Entry 1SG1 (X-ray diffraction, 2.40 A resolution); this record covers chains A and B of the 3 polymer chains in the assembly.

== Chain A (and B) ==
Molecule: Beta-nerve growth factor
Organism: Homo sapiens
Notes: chain B of this document is another copy of the same molecule, construct and numbering; everything in this record applies to it too
Reference sequence: P01138 (NGF_HUMAN); residues 1-120 here correspond to UniProt positions 122-241 (UniProt number = residue number + 121)
Chain sequence (120 residues; numbered 1 to 120; the number before each row is that of its first residue):
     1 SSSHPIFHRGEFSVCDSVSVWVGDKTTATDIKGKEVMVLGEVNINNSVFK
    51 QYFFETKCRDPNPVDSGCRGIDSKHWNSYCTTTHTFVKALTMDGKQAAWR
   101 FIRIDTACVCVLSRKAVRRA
Unresolved in the structure: 1-10, 61-66, 116-120 (chain B: 1-8, 61-66, 117-120)
Disulfide bonds: C15-C80, C58-C108, C68-C110
Swiss-Prot annotation at these positions:
  - binding site (a 1-acyl-sn-glycero-3-phospho-(1D-myo-inositol)): Y52, K88
  - binding site (a 1-acyl-sn-glycero-3-phospho-L-serine): K88

== Chain A / chain B interface ==
Pairs across the interface - 48 pairs, chain A then chain B:
  E11(A) with Y79(B), hydrogen bond; V111(B); L112(B); S113(B)
  F12(A) with W76(B), hydrophobic; V111(B); L112(B), hydrogen bond (backbone-backbone); R114(B)
  V14(A) with C110(B); L112(B), hydrophobic
  W21(A) with I31(B), hydrophobic; F86(B), hydrophobic
  N43(A) with N45(B)
  I44(A) with I44(B), hydrophobic; N45(B), hydrogen bond (backbone-side chain)
  N45(A) with N45(B)
  F54(A) with H84(B); T85(B), hydrogen bond (backbone-side chain); F86(B), hydrophobic
  R69(A) with L112(B)
  G70(A) with I71(B); D72(B), hydrogen bond (backbone-backbone); W76(B); L112(B)
  I71(A) with G70(B)
  D72(A) with G70(B), hydrogen bond (backbone-backbone); D72(B)
  W76(A) with G70(B)
  Y79(A) with E11(B), hydrogen bond
  T85(A) with F54(B); T106(B)
  F86(A) with W21(B), hydrophobic; F54(B), hydrophobic
  W99(A) with F49(B)
  T106(A) with T85(B); T106(B), hydrogen bond
  A107(A) with A107(B), hydrophobic
  C108(A) with V109(B)
  V109(A) with C108(B); V109(B), hydrophobic
  C110(A) with S13(B); V14(B)
  V111(A) with E11(B); F12(B)
  L112(A) with E11(B); F12(B), hydrogen bond (backbone-backbone); V14(B), hydrophobic; R69(B)
Also at the interface, not in a pair above, chain A (33 interface residues in all): S13, I31, F49, Y52, T83, V87, K88, F101, S113
Also at the interface, not in a pair above, chain B (35 interface residues in all): G10, K50, Y52, T83, V87, K88, F101

== Summary ==
Chain A and chain B form an interface of 33 and 35 residues respectively; the contacts include 9 hydrogen
bonds. Among the polar pairs are E11(A)-Y79(B), I44(A)-N45(B) and F54(A)-T85(B). From UniProt: residues
binding 1-acyl-sn-glycero-3-phospho-(1D-myo-inositol) Y52(A) and K88(A) and residue binding
1-acyl-sn-glycero-3-phospho-L-serine K88(A) on chain A.
Chain A and chain B are both Beta-nerve growth factor (Homo sapiens); the structure, Crystal Structure of the
Receptor-Ligand Complex between Nerve Growth Factor and the Common Neurotrophin Receptor p75, was determined
by X-ray diffraction.
